PDB entry 3S15 | X-ray diffraction, 3.30 A resolution | chains B and R of the 12 polymer chains in the assembly

== Chain B ==
Name: DNA-directed RNA polymerase II subunit RPB2
Organism: Saccharomyces cerevisiae
Notes: EC 2.7.7.6
UniProt: P08518 (RPB2_YEAST); numbering as in UniProt (aligned over 1-1224)
Amino-acid sequence (1224 residues; numbered 1 to 1224; the number before each row is that of its first residue):
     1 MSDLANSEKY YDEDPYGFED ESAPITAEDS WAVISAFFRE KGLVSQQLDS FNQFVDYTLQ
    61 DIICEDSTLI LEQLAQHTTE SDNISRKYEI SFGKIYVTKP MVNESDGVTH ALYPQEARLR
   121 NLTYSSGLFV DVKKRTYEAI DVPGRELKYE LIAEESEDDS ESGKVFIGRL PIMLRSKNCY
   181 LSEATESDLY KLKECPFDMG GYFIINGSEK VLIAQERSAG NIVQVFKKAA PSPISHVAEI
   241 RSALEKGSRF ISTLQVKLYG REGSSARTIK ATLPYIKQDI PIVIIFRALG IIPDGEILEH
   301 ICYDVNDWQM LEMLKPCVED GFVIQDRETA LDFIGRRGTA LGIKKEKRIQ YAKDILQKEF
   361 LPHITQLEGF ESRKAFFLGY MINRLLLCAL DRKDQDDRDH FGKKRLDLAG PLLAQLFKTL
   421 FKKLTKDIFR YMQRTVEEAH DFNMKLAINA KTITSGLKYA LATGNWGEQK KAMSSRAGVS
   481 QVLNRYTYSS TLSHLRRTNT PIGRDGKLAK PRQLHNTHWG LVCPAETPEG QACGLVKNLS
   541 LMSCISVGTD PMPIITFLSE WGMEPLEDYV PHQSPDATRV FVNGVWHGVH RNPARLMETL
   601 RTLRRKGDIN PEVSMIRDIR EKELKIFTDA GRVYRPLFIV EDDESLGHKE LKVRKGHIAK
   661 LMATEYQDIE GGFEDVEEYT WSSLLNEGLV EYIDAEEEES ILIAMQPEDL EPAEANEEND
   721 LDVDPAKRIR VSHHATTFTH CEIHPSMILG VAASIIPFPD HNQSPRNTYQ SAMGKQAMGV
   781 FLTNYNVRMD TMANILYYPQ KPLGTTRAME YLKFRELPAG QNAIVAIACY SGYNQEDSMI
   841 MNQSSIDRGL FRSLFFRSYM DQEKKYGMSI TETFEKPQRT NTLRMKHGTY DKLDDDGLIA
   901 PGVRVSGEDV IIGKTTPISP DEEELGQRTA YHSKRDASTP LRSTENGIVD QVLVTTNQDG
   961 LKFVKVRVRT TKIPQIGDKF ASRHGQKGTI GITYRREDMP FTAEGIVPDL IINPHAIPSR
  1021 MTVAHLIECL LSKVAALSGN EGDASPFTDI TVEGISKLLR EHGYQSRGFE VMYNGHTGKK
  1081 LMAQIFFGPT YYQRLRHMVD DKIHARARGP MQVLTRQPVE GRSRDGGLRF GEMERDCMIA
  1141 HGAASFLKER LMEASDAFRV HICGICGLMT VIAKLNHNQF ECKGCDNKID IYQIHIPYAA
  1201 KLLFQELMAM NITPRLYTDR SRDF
Unresolved in the structure: 1-19, 71-88, 142-163, 336-344, 438-445, 503-508, 669-677, 716-721, 920-932
Bound ions: Mg2+ near Lys-987 (its only coordinating residue here); Zn2+: Cys-1163, Cys-1166, Cys-1182, Cys-1185

== Chain R ==
Molecule: 7-nt RNA strand
Sequence (7 nucleotides; row label = number of the first residue in the row):
     4 CGAGAGG
Bound ions: Mg2+: G10 (shared with 3 residues of chain A)

== Chain B / chain R interface ==
Contacting residue pairs (13):
  Arg-476(B) / G5(R)  phosphate contact
  Arg-476(B) / A6(R)  phosphate contact
  Gly-478(B) / A6(R)  sugar contact
  Gln-481(B) / A6(R)  phosphate contact
  Gln-481(B) / G7(R)  phosphate contact
  Gln-531(B) / A8(R)  base contact
  Gln-776(B) / A8(R)  hydrogen bond to the phosphate
  Gln-776(B) / G9(R)  hydrogen bond to the phosphate
  Lys-979(B) / G9(R)  hydrogen bond to the phosphate
  Lys-979(B) / G10(R)  salt bridge to the phosphate
  Lys-987(B) / G10(R)  salt bridge to the phosphate
  His-1097(B) / A8(R)  sugar contact
  His-1097(B) / G9(R)  sugar contact
Other interface residues (no listed pair), chain B (10 interface residues in all): Ala-477, Ala-772

== Overview ==
Chain B and chain R form an interface of 10 and 6 residues respectively; the contacts include 3 hydrogen bonds
and 2 salt bridges. Among the polar pairs are Gln-776(B)/A8(R), Gln-776(B)/G9(R) and Lys-979(B)/G9(R). The
Zn2+ site is built by Cys-1163(B), Cys-1166(B), Cys-1182(B) and Cys-1185(B).
Chain B is DNA-directed RNA polymerase II subunit RPB2 (Saccharomyces cerevisiae) and chain R is a 7-nt RNA
strand; the structure, RNA Polymerase II Initiation Complex with a 7-nt RNA, was determined by X-ray
diffraction (same publication as 3RZD, 3RZO, 3S14, 3S16, 3S17, 3S1M and 5 further entries).
